7CH9 - chains J and L of the 12 polymer chains in the assembly; structure by electron microscopy, 3.50 A resolution.

== Chain J ==
Name: Probable ATP-binding component of ABC transporter
Source organism: Pseudomonas aeruginosa (strain ATCC 15692 / DSM 22644 / CIP 104116 / JCM 14847 / LMG 12228 / 1C / PRS 101 / PAO1)
Reference sequence: Q9HVW1 (Q9HVW1_PSEAE); residue numbers follow UniProt; this construct covers 1-269
Sequence (269 residues; numbered 1 to 269; the number before each row is that of its first residue):
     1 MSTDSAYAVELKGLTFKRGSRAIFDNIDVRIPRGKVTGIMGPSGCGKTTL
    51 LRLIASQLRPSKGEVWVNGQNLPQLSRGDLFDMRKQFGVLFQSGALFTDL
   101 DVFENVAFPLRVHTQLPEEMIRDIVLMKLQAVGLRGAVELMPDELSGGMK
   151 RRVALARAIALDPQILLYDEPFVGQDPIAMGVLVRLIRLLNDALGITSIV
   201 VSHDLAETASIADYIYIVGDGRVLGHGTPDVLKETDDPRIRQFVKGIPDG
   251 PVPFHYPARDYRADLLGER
Disordered / not traced: 1-5, 268-269

== Chain L ==
Name: STAS domain-containing protein
Source organism: Pseudomonas aeruginosa (strain ATCC 15692 / DSM 22644 / CIP 104116 / JCM 14847 / LMG 12228 / 1C / PRS 101 / PAO1)
Reference sequence: Q9HVW5 (Q9HVW5_PSEAE); residues 1-102 here = UniProt positions 1-102
Sequence (102 residues; each row starts with the number of its first residue):
     1 MSQASLREGAAGELQLAGVLDYSSGPALREQGGRLIRASQAAELVVDCSA
    51 VERSSSVGISLLLAFIRDARKAGKVLSVRALPDDMREIAKVSSLLEILPL
   101 QE
Disordered / not traced: 1-2, 101-102

== Chain J / chain L interface ==
Contacting residue pairs (31):
  K85(J) - Y22(L)
  T114(J) - Y22(L)
  Q115(J) - P26(L)
  L116(J) - P26(L)  hydrophobic
  P117(J) - R29(L)
  E119(J) - R29(L)  salt bridge
  E119(J) - R67(L)  salt bridge
  M120(J) - G25(L)
  M120(J) - R29(L)
  M120(J) - S60(L)  hydrogen bond (backbone-side chain)
  D123(J) - S60(L)  hydrogen bond
  D123(J) - R67(L)  salt bridge
  I124(J) - S56(L)
  I124(J) - V57(L)  hydrophobic
  I124(J) - S60(L)
  M127(J) - S56(L)
  M127(J) - I59(L)  hydrophobic
  M127(J) - S60(L)
  M127(J) - S92(L)  hydrogen bond (backbone-side chain)
  M127(J) - L94(L)  hydrophobic
  K128(J) - S56(L)
  Q130(J) - S92(L)
  A131(J) - V91(L)
  A131(J) - S92(L)
  D162(J) - S55(L)
  D162(J) - S56(L)  hydrogen bond (side chain-backbone)
  D162(J) - V57(L)
  L189(J) - V91(L)  hydrophobic
  A193(J) - E87(L)
  L194(J) - I88(L)  hydrophobic
  L194(J) - V91(L)  hydrophobic
Also at the interface, not in a pair above, chain J (20 interface residues in all): D82, H113, D192
Also at the interface, not in a pair above, chain L (18 interface residues in all): L61, L63, A64

== Overview ==
The interface between chain J and chain L involves 20 residues on one side and 18 on the other; the contacts
include 4 hydrogen bonds and 3 salt bridges. Among the polar pairs are E119(J)-R29(L), E119(J)-R67(L) and
D123(J)-R67(L).
Chain J is Probable ATP-binding component of ABC transporter and chain L is STAS domain-containing protein,
both from Pseudomonas aeruginosa (strain ATCC 15692 / DSM 22644 / CIP 104116 / JCM 14847 / LMG 12228 / 1C /
PRS 101 / PAO1); the structure, Cryo-EM structure of P.aeruginosa MlaFEBD, was determined by electron
microscopy together with 7CH8, 7CH6, 7CH7 and 7CHA from the same study.
